8EMH - chains J and P of the 14 polymer chains in the assembly; structure by electron microscopy, 3.63 A resolution.

# Chain J
Molecule: Protease Lon-related BREX system protein BrxL
From: Acinetobacter sp. NEB 394
UniProtKB: A0A7H8SL14 (A0A7H8SL14_9GAMM); numbering as in UniProt (aligned over 1-679)
Amino-acid sequence (679 residues; row label = number of the first residue in the row):
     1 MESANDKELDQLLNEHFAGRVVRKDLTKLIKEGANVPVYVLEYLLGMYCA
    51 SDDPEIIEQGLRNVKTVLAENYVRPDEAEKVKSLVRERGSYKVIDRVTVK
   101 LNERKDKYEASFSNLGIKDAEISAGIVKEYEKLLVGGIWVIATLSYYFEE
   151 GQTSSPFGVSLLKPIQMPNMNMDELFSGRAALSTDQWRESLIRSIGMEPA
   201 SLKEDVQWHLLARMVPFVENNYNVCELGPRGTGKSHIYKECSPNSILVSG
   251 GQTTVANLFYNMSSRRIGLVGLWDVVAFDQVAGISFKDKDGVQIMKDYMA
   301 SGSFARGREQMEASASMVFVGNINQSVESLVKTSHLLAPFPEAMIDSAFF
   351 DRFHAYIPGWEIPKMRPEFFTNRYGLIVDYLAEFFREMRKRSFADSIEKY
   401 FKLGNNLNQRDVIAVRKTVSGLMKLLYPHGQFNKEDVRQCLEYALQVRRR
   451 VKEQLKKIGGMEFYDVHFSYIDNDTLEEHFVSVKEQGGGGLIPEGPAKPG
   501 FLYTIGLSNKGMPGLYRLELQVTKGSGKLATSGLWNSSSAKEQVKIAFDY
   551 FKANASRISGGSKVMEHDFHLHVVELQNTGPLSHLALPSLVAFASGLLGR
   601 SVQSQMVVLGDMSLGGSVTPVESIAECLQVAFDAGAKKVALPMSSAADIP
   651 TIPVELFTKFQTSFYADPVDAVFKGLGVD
Unresolved in the structure: 1-3, 487-490, 678-679
Differences from the reference sequence: conflict Gln-280 (Glu in A0A7H8SL14)
Reported in the primary citation:
  - binding site for the 64-nt DNA strand: Ser-264, Lys-287
  - mutagenesis - R104A, L134W, S264A/R265A, K287A: decreased binding to dsDNA
  - mutagenesis - Q661W (3.3-fold): increased catalytic activity
  - mutagenesis - T658W: unchanged catalytic activity
  - mutagenesis - L134W: abolished catalytic activity on dsDNA
  - mutagenesis - Q661W: unchanged binding to DNA
  - mutagenesis - Q661W: decreased binding to dsDNA (in the presence of ATP)

# Chain P
Molecule: 63-nt DNA strand
Sequence (63 nucleotides; each row starts with the number of its first residue):
     1 CAGTCGATCGATAAAGGGGCCCTTTCTTAGTCGATCGAATTAAGGGCCCT
    51 TTAGTGTAGCGCG

# How chain J and chain P interact
Contacting residue pairs - 12 pairs, chain J then chain P:
  Thr-254(J) with DG18(P), hydrogen bond to the phosphate
  Ala-256(J) with DG17(P), sugar contact; DG18(P), phosphate contact
  Asn-257(J) with DG18(P), hydrogen bond to the phosphate
  Tyr-260(J) with DG17(P), phosphate contact
  Asn-261(J) with DG17(P), sugar contact
  Met-262(J) with DG16(P), phosphate contact; DG17(P), hydrogen bond to the phosphate
  Ser-263(J) with DG16(P), sugar contact
  Lys-287(J) with DG19(P), hydrogen bond to the base; DC20(P), base contact
  Arg-306(J) with DG17(P), salt bridge to the phosphate

# In short
The interface between chain J and chain P involves 9 residues on one side and 5 on the other; the contacts
include 4 hydrogen bonds and 1 salt bridge. Among the polar pairs are Lys-287(J)/DG19(P), Thr-254(J)/DG18(P)
and Asn-257(J)/DG18(P). The paper reports a binding site for the 64-nt DNA strand at Ser-264(J) and
Lys-287(J); R104A, L134W and S264A/R265A of chain J, among others, reduce binding to dsDNA; 6 substitutions
were tested in all.
Chain J is Protease Lon-related BREX system protein BrxL (Acinetobacter sp. NEB 394) and chain P is a 63-nt
DNA strand; the structure, CryoEM characterization of a unique AAA+ BrxL phage restriction factor, was
determined by electron microscopy, deposited together with 8EIL and 8EMC.
